1N6Q - chains B and L of the 6 polymer chains in the assembly; structure by X-ray diffraction, 3.00 A resolution.

# Chain B
Protein: Reverse Transcriptase
Source organism: Human immunodeficiency virus 1
Notes: EC 2.7.7.49
UniProtKB: P03366 (POL_HV1B1); residues 1-430 here correspond to UniProt positions 168-597 (UniProt number = residue number + 167)
Chain sequence (430 residues; row label = number of the first residue in the row):
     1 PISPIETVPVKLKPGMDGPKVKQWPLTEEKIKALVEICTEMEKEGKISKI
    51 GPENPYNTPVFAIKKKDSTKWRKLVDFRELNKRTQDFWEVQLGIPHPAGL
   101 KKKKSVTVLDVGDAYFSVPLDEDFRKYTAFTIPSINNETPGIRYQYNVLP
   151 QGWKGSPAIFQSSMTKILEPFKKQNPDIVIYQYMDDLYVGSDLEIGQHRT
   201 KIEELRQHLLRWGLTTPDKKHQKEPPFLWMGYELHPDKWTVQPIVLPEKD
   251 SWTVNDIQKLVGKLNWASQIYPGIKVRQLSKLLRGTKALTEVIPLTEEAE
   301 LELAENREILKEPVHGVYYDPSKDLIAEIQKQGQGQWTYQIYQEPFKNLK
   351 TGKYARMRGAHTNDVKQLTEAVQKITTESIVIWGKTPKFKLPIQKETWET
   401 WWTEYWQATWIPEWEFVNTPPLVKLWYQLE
Unresolved in the structure: 430
Construct notes: engineered mutation S280 (Cys447 in P03366)

# Chain L
Protein: Monoclonal Antibody (Light Chain)
Source organism: Mus musculus
Notes: fragment: fab 28; antibody fragment or engineered binder
Chain sequence (211 residues; row label = number of the first residue in the row):
     1 DIQMTQTTSSLSASLGDRVTISCSASQDISSYLNWYQQKPEGTVKLLIYY
    51 TSSLHSGVPSRFSGSGSGTDYSLTISNLEPEDIATYYCQQYSKFPWTFGG
   101 GTKLEIKRADAAPTVSIFPPSSEQLTSGGASVVCFLNNFYPKDINVKWKI
   151 DGSERQNGVLNSWTDQDSKDSTYSMSSTLTLTKDEYERHNSYTCEATHKT
   201 STSPIVKSFNR
Disulfides: C23-C88, C134-C194

# How chain B and chain L interact
Contacting residue pairs (8):
  K223(B) - F94(L)
  E224(B) - K93(L)
  E224(B) - F94(L)  hydrogen bond (side chain-backbone)
  P225(B) - Y32(L)  hydrophobic
  P225(B) - Y91(L)
  P225(B) - S92(L)
  P226(B) - Y32(L)
  R358(B) - Y32(L)
Interface residues without a listed pair, chain B (6 interface residues in all): F227
Interface residues without a listed pair, chain L (6 interface residues in all): Y50

# Overview
The chain B/chain L interface involves 6 residues from each chain, with 1 hydrogen bond. The hydrogen-bonded
pair is E224(B)-F94(L).
Chain B is Reverse Transcriptase (Human immunodeficiency virus 1) and chain L is Monoclonal Antibody (Light
Chain) (Mus musculus); the structure, HIV-1 Reverse Transcriptase Crosslinked to pre-translocation
AZTMP-terminated DNA (complex N), was determined by X-ray diffraction, deposited together with 1N5Y.
